PDB entry 4DOA | X-ray diffraction, 2.05 A resolution | chains A and T of the 4 polymer chains in the assembly

== Chain A ==
Protein: DNA polymerase beta
From: Homo sapiens
Notes: EC 2.7.7.7, 4.2.99.-; fragment: DNA Polymerase Beta
Reference sequence: P06746 (DPOLB_HUMAN); numbering as in UniProt (aligned over 1-335)
Sequence (335 residues; each row starts with the number of its first residue):
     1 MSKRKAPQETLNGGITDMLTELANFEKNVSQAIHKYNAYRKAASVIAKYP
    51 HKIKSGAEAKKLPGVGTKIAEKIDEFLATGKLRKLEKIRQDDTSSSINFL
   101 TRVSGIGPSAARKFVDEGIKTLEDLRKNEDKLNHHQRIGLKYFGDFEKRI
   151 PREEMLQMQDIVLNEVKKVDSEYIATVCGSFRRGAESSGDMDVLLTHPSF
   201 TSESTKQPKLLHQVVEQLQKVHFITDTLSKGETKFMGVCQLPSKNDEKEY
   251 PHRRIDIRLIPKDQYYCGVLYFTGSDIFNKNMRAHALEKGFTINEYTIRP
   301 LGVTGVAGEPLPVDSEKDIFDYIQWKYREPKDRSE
Disordered / not traced: 1-9
Bound ions: Na+ site 1: Lys60, Leu62, Val65 (shared with 1 residue of chain D); Na+ site 2: Thr101, Val103, Ile106 (shared with 1 residue of chain P); Mg2+: Asp190, Asp192 (together with FHG); Na+ site 3: Asp190, Asp192, Asp256 (together with FHG)
Residues lining bound ligands: FHG (2'-deoxy-5'-O-[(R)-{[(R)-[(S)-fluoro(phosphono)methyl](hydroxy)phosphoryl]oxy}(hydroxy)phosphoryl]guanosine): Arg149, Gly179, Ser180, Arg183, Ser188, Gly189, Asp190, Asp192, Tyr271, Phe272, Thr273, Gly274, Ser275, Asp276, Asn279, Arg283
Curated features (UniProtKB/Swiss-Prot):
  - region: Arg183 to Asp192 (DNA-binding)
  - active site: Lys72 (Nucleophile)
  - binding site (K(+)): Lys60, Leu62, Val65, Thr101, Val103, Ile106
  - binding site (Na(+)): Lys60, Leu62, Val65, Thr101, Val103, Ile106
  - binding site (dATP): Arg149, Ser180, Arg183, Gly189, Asp190
  - binding site (dCTP): Arg149, Ser180, Arg183, Gly189, Asp190
  - binding site (dGTP): Arg149, Ser180, Arg183, Gly189, Asp190, Asp192
  - binding site (dTTP): Arg149, Ser180, Arg183, Gly189, Asp190
  - binding site (Mg(2+)): Asp190, Asp192, Asp256
  - modified residue: Lys72 (N6-acetyllysine), Arg83 (Omega-N-methylarginine), Arg152 (Omega-N-methylarginine)
  - cross-link (Glycyl lysine isopeptide (Lys-Gly)): Lys41 (interchain with G-Cter in ubiquitin), Lys61 (interchain with G-Cter in ubiquitin), Lys81 (interchain with G-Cter in ubiquitin)
  - natural variant: Leu22 (L22P: Found in a gastric cancer sample; uncertain significance), Tyr39 (Y39C: Found in a gastric cancer sample; uncertain significance), Gly118 (G118V: Decreased DNA-directed DNA polymerase activity), Arg137 (R137Q: Decreased function in base-excision repair), Arg149 (R149I: Decreased DNA-directed DNA polymerase activity), Asp160 (D160N: Found in a gastric cancer sample; uncertain significance), Cys239 (C239R: Found in a gastric cancer sample; uncertain significance), Lys289 (K289M: Found in a colon cancer sample; uncertain significance), Asn294 (N294D: Found in a gastric cancer sample; uncertain significance), Glu295 (E295K: Found in a gastric cancer sample; uncertain significance)
  - mutagenesis: Phe25 (F25W: No effect on 5'-dRP lyase activity. Decreased ssDNA binding), His34 (H34G: Decreased 5'-dRP lyase activity. Decreased ssDNA binding), Lys35 (K35A: Decreased 5'-dRP lyase activity. Decreased ssDNA binding. Loss of 5'-dRP lyase activity; when associated with A-68 and A-72. Decreased ssDNA binding; when associated with A-68 and A-72 ...), Tyr39 (Y39F: No effect on 5'-dRP lyase activity; Y39Q: Abolishes DNA polymerase and 5'-dRP lyase activity), Lys41 (K41R: Abolishes ubiquitination; when associated with R-61 and R-81), Lys60 (K60A: Decreased 5'-dRP lyase activity. Decreased ssDNA binding), Lys61 (K61R: Abolishes ubiquitination; when associated with R-41 and R-81), Lys68 (K68A: No effect on 5'-dRP lyase activity. Decreased ssDNA binding. Loss of 5'-dRP lyase activity; when associated with A-35 and A-72. Decreased ssDNA binding; when associated with A-35 and A-72 ...), Glu71 (E71Q: No effect on 5'-dRP lyase activity. No effect on structure shown by circular dichroism. No effect on ssDNA binding), Lys72 (K72A: Severely reduced 5'-dRP lyase activity. Does not affect ssDNA binding. Loss of 5'-dRP lyase activity; when associated with A-35 and A-68. Decreased ssDNA binding ...), Glu75 (E75A: Slightly decreased 5'-dRP lyase activity. Decreased ssDNA binding. No effect on structure shown by circular dichroism), Lys81 (K81R: Abolishes ubiquitination; when associated with R-41 and R-61), 5 further mutagenesis entries in UniProt

== Chain T ==
Molecule: C C G A C C G C G C A T C A G C
Sequence (16 nucleotides; numbered 1 to 16; the number before each row is that of its first residue):
     1 CCGACCGCGCATCAGC

== Interface between chain A and chain T ==
Contacting residue pairs (27):
  His34(A) - DC5(T)  stacking on the base
  Asn133(A) - DT12(T)  phosphate contact
  Ser229(A) - DC10(T)  phosphate contact
  Ser229(A) - DA11(T)  phosphate contact
  Lys230(A) - DC10(T)  phosphate contact
  Lys230(A) - DA11(T)  hydrogen bond to the phosphate
  Gly231(A) - DC10(T)  phosphate contact
  Glu232(A) - DC10(T)  hydrogen bond to the phosphate
  Thr233(A) - DG9(T)  hydrogen bond to the phosphate
  Thr233(A) - DC10(T)  hydrogen bond to the phosphate
  Lys234(A) - DG9(T)  sugar contact
  Lys234(A) - DC10(T)  hydrogen bond to the phosphate
  Arg258(A) - DG9(T)  sugar contact
  Tyr271(A) - DG7(T)  base contact
  Lys280(A) - DC6(T)  salt bridge to the phosphate
  Arg283(A) - DC6(T)  hydrogen bond to the base
  Arg283(A) - DG7(T)  hydrogen bond to the sugar
  Leu287(A) - DC5(T)  phosphate contact
  Leu287(A) - DC6(T)  phosphate contact
  Leu287(A) - DG7(T)  phosphate contact
  Thr292(A) - DG7(T)  hydrogen bond to the phosphate
  Ile293(A) - DG7(T)  sugar contact
  Asn294(A) - DG7(T)  phosphate contact
  Asn294(A) - DC8(T)  hydrogen bond to the phosphate
  Glu295(A) - DC8(T)  sugar contact
  Tyr296(A) - DG9(T)  hydrogen bond to the phosphate
  Arg299(A) - DC8(T)  salt bridge to the phosphate
Interface residues without a listed pair, chain A (21 interface residues in all): His134, Ala284

== Overview ==
21 residues of chain A face 8 of chain T across their interface, with 10 hydrogen bonds, 2 salt bridges and 1
aromatic stacking contact. Polar contacts include Arg283(A)-DC6(T), Arg283(A)-DG7(T) and Lys230(A)-DA11(T).
Ligands of chain A: compound FHG.
Here chain A is DNA polymerase beta (Homo sapiens) and chain T is C C G A C C G C G C A T C A G C. Entry 4DOA
(Ternary complex of dna polymerase beta with a dideoxy terminated primer and 2'-deoxyguanosine 5'-beta,
gamma-monofluoromethylene triphosphate ...) was determined by X-ray diffraction, deposited together with 4DO9,
4DOB and 4DOC.
